Entry 6ADG (X-ray diffraction, 3.00 A resolution); this record covers chains A and B.

Chain A (and B):
Molecule: Isocitrate dehydrogenase [NADP] cytoplasmic
Source organism: Homo sapiens
Notes: EC 1.1.1.42; chain B of this document is another copy of the same molecule, construct and numbering; everything in this record applies to it too
UniProtKB: O75874 (IDHC_HUMAN); residue numbers follow UniProt; this construct covers 1-414
Sequence (425 residues; row label = number of the first residue in the row):
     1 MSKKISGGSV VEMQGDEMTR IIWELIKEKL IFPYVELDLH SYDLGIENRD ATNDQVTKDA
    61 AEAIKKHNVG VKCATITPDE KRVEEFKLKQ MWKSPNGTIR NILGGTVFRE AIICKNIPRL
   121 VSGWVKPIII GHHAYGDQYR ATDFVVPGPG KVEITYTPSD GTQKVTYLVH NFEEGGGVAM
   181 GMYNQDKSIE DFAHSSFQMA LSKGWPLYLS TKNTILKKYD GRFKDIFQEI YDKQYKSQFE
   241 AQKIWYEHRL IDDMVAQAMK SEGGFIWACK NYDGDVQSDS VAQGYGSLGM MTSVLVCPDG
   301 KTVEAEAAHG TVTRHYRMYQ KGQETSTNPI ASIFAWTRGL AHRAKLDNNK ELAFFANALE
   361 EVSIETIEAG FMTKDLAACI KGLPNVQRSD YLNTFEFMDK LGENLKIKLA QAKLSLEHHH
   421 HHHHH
Unresolved in the structure: 1-2, 415-425 (chain B: 1-2, 414-425)
Construct notes: engineered mutation His132 (Arg in O75874); expression tag (415-425)
Ion coordination: Mg2+ near Lys321 (its only coordinating residue here)
Small-molecule neighbours:
  - 9UO (6-(6-chloropyridin-2-yl)-N2,N4-bis[(2R)-1,1,1-trifluoropropan-2-yl]-1,3,5-triazine-2,4-diamine): Trp124, Val255, Ala258, Met259, Trp267, Tyr272, Asp273, Val276, Gln277, Ser280, Val281
  - NADPH (NDP; NADPH dihydro-nicotinamide-adenine-dinucleotide phosphate): Lys72, Ala74, Thr75, Ile76, Thr77, Arg82, Asn96, Leu288, Gly289, Glu306, Ala307, Ala308, His309, Gly310, Thr311, Val312, Thr313, Arg314, His315, Ser326, Thr327, Asn328, Asp375
Curated features (UniProtKB/Swiss-Prot):
  - binding site (NADP(+)): Thr75 to Thr77, Arg82, Lys260, Gly310 to His315, Asn328
  - binding site (substrate): Thr77, Ser94 to Arg100, Arg109, Lys212
  - binding site (Mn(2+)): Asp252, Asp275, Asp279
  - site (Critical for catalysis): Tyr139, Lys212
  - modified residue: Ser2 (N-acetylserine), Tyr42 (Phosphotyrosine), Lys81 (N6-acetyllysine), Lys126 (N6-succinyllysine), Lys224 (N6-acetyllysine), Lys233 (N6-acetyllysine), Lys243 (N6-acetyllysine), Lys321 (N6-acetyllysine), Ser389 (Phosphoserine), Lys400 (N6-succinyllysine)
  - natural variant: His132 (R132H: In a glioma sample; this construct carries the variant)

How chain A and chain B interact:
Pairs across the interface (138; chain A residue first):
  Leu120(A) with Leu120(B); Val121(B); Ser122(B), hydrogen bond (backbone-side chain); Met259(B); Lys260(B)
  Val121(A) with Leu120(B)
  Tyr135(A) with His170(B)
  Gln138(A) with Ile215(B); Leu216(B)
  Tyr139(A) with Lys212(B); Ile215(B), hydrophobic
  Ala141(A) with Leu216(B), hydrophobic
  Thr142(A) with Ile154(B); Tyr167(B)
  Asp143(A) with Leu216(B); Lys217(B); Lys218(B), hydrogen bond (side chain-backbone); Tyr219(B), hydrogen bond (side chain-backbone)
  Phe144(A) with Ile154(B), hydrophobic; Tyr167(B)
  Val145(A) with Lys218(B); Arg222(B)
  Val146(A) with Tyr156(B), hydrophobic
  Pro147(A) with Tyr156(B)
  Gly148(A) with Tyr156(B), hydrogen bond (backbone-side chain)
  Pro149(A) with Tyr156(B); Pro158(B); Ser159(B), hydrogen bond (backbone-backbone)
  Gly150(A) with Tyr156(B); Thr157(B); Pro158(B)
  Lys151(A) with Thr155(B); Tyr156(B); Thr157(B), hydrogen bond (backbone-backbone)
  Val152(A) with Ile154(B), hydrophobic; Thr155(B); Tyr156(B), hydrophobic
  Glu153(A) with Glu153(B); Ile154(B); Thr155(B), hydrogen bond (backbone-backbone)
  Ile154(A) with Phe144(B), hydrophobic; Val152(B), hydrophobic; Glu153(B)
  Thr155(A) with Lys151(B); Val152(B); Glu153(B), hydrogen bond (backbone-backbone)
  Tyr156(A) with Val146(B), hydrophobic; Pro147(B); Gly148(B), hydrogen bond (side chain-backbone); Pro149(B), hydrogen bond (side chain-backbone); Gly150(B); Lys151(B); Val152(B), hydrophobic
  Thr157(A) with Gly150(B); Lys151(B), hydrogen bond (backbone-backbone)
  Pro158(A) with Pro149(B)
  Ser159(A) with Pro149(B), hydrogen bond (backbone-backbone); Gly150(B)
  Tyr167(A) with Thr142(B); Phe144(B), hydrophobic
  Val169(A) with Thr142(B); Gly181(B); Met182(B), hydrophobic; Tyr183(B)
  His170(A) with Tyr183(B); Gln185(B)
  Phe172(A) with Asn184(B)
  Gly176(A) with Gln185(B); Asp186(B), hydrogen bond (backbone-backbone)
  Gly177(A) with Asn184(B); Asp186(B)
  Val178(A) with Tyr183(B); Asn184(B), hydrogen bond (backbone-backbone); Lys218(B); Tyr219(B); Arg222(B)
  Ala179(A) with Met182(B); Tyr219(B)
  Met180(A) with Ile154(B); Gly181(B); Met182(B), hydrogen bond (backbone-backbone); Leu216(B), hydrophobic; Tyr219(B), hydrophobic
  Gly181(A) with Met180(B)
  Met182(A) with Val169(B); Ala179(B); Met180(B), hydrogen bond (backbone-backbone)
  Tyr183(A) with Val169(B); His170(B); Val178(B)
  Asn184(A) with Phe172(B); Gly177(B); Val178(B), hydrogen bond (backbone-backbone)
  Gln185(A) with Gly176(B)
  Asp186(A) with Gly176(B), hydrogen bond (backbone-backbone); Gly177(B)
  Lys212(A) with Tyr139(B); Tyr272(B); Asp275(B), salt bridge
  Ile215(A) with Gln138(B); Tyr139(B), hydrophobic
  Leu216(A) with Gln138(B); Asp143(B)
  Lys217(A) with Asp143(B)
  Lys218(A) with Asp143(B), hydrogen bond (backbone-side chain); Phe144(B); Val145(B); Val178(B)
  Tyr219(A) with Asp143(B), hydrogen bond (backbone-side chain); Val178(B); Ala179(B); Met180(B), hydrophobic
  Arg222(A) with Val145(B); Val178(B)
  Ile251(A) with Tyr272(B)
  Asp252(A) with Asp275(B); Asp279(B)
  Val255(A) with Val276(B), hydrophobic; Ser280(B)
  Ala256(A) with Gln283(B)
  Met259(A) with Leu120(B), hydrophobic
  Lys260(A) with Leu120(B); Gln283(B)
  Tyr272(A) with Lys212(B); Ile251(B); Tyr272(B), hydrophobic; Asp273(B), hydrogen bond
  Asp273(A) with Tyr272(B), hydrogen bond
  Asp275(A) with Lys212(B), salt bridge; Asp252(B)
  Val276(A) with Ile251(B), hydrophobic
  Asp279(A) with Asp252(B)
  Ser280(A) with Val255(B); Ala256(B); Met259(B)
  Gln283(A) with Ala256(B); Lys260(B)
  Gly284(A) with Met259(B)
Other interface residues (no listed pair), chain A (64 interface residues in all): Arg119, Ser122, Arg140, Leu168
Other interface residues (no listed pair), chain B (63 interface residues in all): Tyr135, Ala141, Leu168, Ile189, Gly284

Overview:
64 residues of chain A and 63 residues of chain B are in contact, with 22 hydrogen bonds and 2 salt bridges.
Among the polar pairs are Lys212(A)-Asp275(B), Leu120(A)-Ser122(B) and Asp143(A)-Lys218(B). Ligands of chain
A: NADPH and compound 9UO.
Chain A and chain B are both Isocitrate dehydrogenase [NADP] cytoplasmic (Homo sapiens); the structure,
Crystal Structures of IDH1 R132H in complex with AG-881, was determined by X-ray diffraction, deposited
together with 6ADI.
